Entry 7JG6 (electron microscopy, 3.70 A resolution); this record covers chains C and E of the 20 polymer chains in the assembly.

[Chain C]
Protein: ATP synthase subunit alpha
Source organism: Mycolicibacterium smegmatis
Notes: EC 7.1.2.2
UniProt: A0A0D6IV93 (A0A0D6IV93_MYCSM); numbering as in UniProt (aligned over 23-548)
Amino-acid sequence (548 residues; numbered 1 to 548; the number before each row is that of its first residue; X marks 22 residues of unknown identity (built as UNK)):
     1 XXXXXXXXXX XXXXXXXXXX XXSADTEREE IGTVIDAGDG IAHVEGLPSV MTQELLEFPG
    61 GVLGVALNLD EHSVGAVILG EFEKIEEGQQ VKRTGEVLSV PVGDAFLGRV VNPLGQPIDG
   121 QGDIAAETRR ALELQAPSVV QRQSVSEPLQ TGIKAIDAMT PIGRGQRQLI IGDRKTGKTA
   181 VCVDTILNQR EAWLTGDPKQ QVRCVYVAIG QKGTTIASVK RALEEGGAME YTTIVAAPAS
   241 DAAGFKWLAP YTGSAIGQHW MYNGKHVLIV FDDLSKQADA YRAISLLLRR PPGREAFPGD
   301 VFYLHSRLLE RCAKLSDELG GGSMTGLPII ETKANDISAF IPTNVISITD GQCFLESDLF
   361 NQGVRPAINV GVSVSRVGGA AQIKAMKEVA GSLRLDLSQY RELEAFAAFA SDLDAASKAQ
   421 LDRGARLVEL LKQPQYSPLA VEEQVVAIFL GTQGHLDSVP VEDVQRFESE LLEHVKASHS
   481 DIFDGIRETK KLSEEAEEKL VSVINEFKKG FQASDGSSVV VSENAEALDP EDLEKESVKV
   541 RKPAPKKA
Not modelled in the structure: 1-11, 23-27, 521-548

[Chain E]
Protein: ATP synthase subunit beta
Source organism: Mycolicibacterium smegmatis
Notes: EC 7.1.2.2
UniProt: A0A0D6IU77 (A0A0D6IU77_MYCSM); numbering as in UniProt (aligned over 1-475)
Amino-acid sequence (475 residues; each row starts with the number of its first residue):
     1 MTATAEKTAG RVVRITGPVV DVEFPRGSVP ELFNALHAEI TFGALAKTLT LEVAQHLGDS
    61 LVRCISMQPT DGLVRGVEVT DTGASISVPV GDGVKGHVFN ALGDCLDDPG YGKDFEHWSI
   121 HRKPPAFSDL EPRTEMLETG LKVVDLLTPY VRGGKIALFG GAGVGKTVLI QEMINRIARN
   181 FGGTSVFAGV GERTREGNDL WVELADANVL KDTALVFGQM DEPPGTRMRV ALSALTMAEF
   241 FRDEQGQDVL LFIDNIFRFT QAGSEVSTLL GRMPSAVGYQ PTLADEMGEL QERITSTRGR
   301 SITSMQAVYV PADDYTDPAP ATTFAHLDAT TELSRAVFSK GIFPAVDPLA SSSTILDPAI
   361 VGDEHYRVAQ EVIRILQRYK DLQDIIAILG IDELSEEDKQ LVNRARRIER FLSQNMMAAE
   421 QFTGQPGSTV PLKETIEAFD KLTKGEFDHL PEQAFFLIGG LDDLAKKAES LGAKL
Not modelled in the structure: 1-7, 472-475

[Interface between chain C and chain E]
Pairs across the interface (7):
  Ile35(C) with Gly58(E)
  Asp36(C) with His56(E)
  Ala37(C) with Gln55(E); His56(E), hydrogen bond (backbone-backbone)
  Ala239(C) with Gly288(E)
  Ala283(C) with Pro281(E)
  Asn361(C) with Arg374(E)
Also at the interface, not in a pair above, chain C (9 interface residues in all): Gly38, Ile118, Ser240
Also at the interface, not in a pair above, chain E (9 interface residues in all): Ala54, Leu57, Ser128

[Overview]
Chain C and chain E each contribute 9 residues to their interface, with 1 hydrogen bond. The hydrogen-bonded
pair Ala37(C)-His56(E) is a backbone contact.
Here chain C is ATP synthase subunit alpha and chain E is ATP synthase subunit beta, both from
Mycolicibacterium smegmatis. Entry 7JG6 (Cryo-EM structure of bedaquiline-free Mycobacterium smegmatis ATP
synthase rotational state 2 (backbone model)) was determined by electron microscopy, deposited together with
7JG5, 7JG7, 7JG8, 7JG9, 7JGA, 7JGB and 7JGC.
